8K5O - chains M and h of the 56 polymer chains in the assembly; structure by electron microscopy, 2.42 A resolution.

Chain M:
Protein: Reaction center protein M chain
Source organism: Halorhodospira halochloris
UniProt: A0A0X8X847 (A0A0X8X847_HALHR); numbering as in UniProt (aligned over 1-320)
Chain sequence (320 residues; numbered 1 to 320; the number before each row is that of its first residue):
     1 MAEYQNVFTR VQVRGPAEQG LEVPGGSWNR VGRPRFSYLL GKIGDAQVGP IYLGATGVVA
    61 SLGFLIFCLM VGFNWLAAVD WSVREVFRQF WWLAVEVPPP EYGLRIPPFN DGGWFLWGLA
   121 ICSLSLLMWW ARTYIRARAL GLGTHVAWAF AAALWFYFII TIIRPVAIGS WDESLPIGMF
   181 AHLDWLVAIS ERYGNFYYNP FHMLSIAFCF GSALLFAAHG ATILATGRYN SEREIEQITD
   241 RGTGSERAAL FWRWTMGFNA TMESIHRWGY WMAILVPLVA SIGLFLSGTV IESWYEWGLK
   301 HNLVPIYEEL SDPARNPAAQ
Disordered / not traced: 1, 320
Ion coordination: Fe ion: His-219, Glu-234, His-266 (shared with 2 residues of chain L)
Ligand contacts:
  - Trans-Geranyl Bacteriochlorophyll B (A1LZM), molecule 1: Ile-51, Trp-91, Trp-129, Phe-156, Tyr-157, Ile-160, Leu-175, Met-179, Phe-180, His-182, Leu-183, Trp-185, Leu-186
  - Trans-Geranyl Bacteriochlorophyll B (A1LZM), molecule 2: Phe-64, Phe-67, Cys-68, Cys-122, Leu-126, Ala-153, Leu-154, Phe-156, Tyr-157, Ile-160, Trp-185, Leu-186, Val-187, Ile-189, Ser-190, Glu-191, Asn-195, Phe-196, Tyr-197, Asn-199, Phe-201, His-202, Ser-205, Ile-206, Cys-209, Phe-210, Val-276, Pro-277, Ala-280, Gly-283, Leu-284
  - Trans-Geranyl Bacteriochlorophyll B (A1LZM), molecule 3: Leu-186, Tyr-197, Phe-210
  - Trans-Geranyl Bacteriochlorophyll B (A1LZM), molecule 4: Tyr-197, His-202, Met-203, Ile-206, Ala-207, Phe-210, Gly-211, Leu-214, Met-272
  - Trans-Geranyl Bacteriopheophytin B (A1LZP), molecule 1: Ile-51, Tyr-52, Leu-53, Gly-57, Val-58, Ser-61, Phe-64, Leu-65, Leu-126, Trp-129, Arg-132, Thr-133, Val-146, Ala-149, Phe-150, Ala-153, Ala-273, Ile-274, Val-276, Pro-277
  - Trans-Geranyl Bacteriopheophytin B (A1LZP), molecule 2: Phe-210, Ala-213, Leu-214, Ala-217, Ala-218, Trp-252, Thr-255, Met-256
  - 2-O-octyl-beta-D-glucopyranose (BGL): Thr-56, Leu-124, Leu-127, Met-128, Ala-131, Ile-135
  - menaquinone 8 (MQ8), molecule 1: Phe-67, Cys-68, Val-71, Gly-72, Trp-75, Phe-115, Leu-119, Cys-122, Tyr-157, Thr-161, Leu-175, Pro-176, Ile-177, Gly-178, His-182
  - menaquinone 8 (MQ8), molecule 2: Leu-214, Leu-215, Ala-218, His-219, Thr-222, Ile-223, Ser-245, Ala-248, Ala-249, Trp-252, Thr-255, Met-256, Phe-258, Asn-259, Ala-260, Thr-261, Met-262, Ile-265, Trp-268, Met-272

Chain h:
Protein: Antenna complex alpha/beta subunit domain-containing protein
Source organism: Halorhodospira halochloris
UniProt: A0A0X8XBE4 (A0A0X8XBE4_HALHR); numbering as in UniProt (aligned over 1-65)
Chain sequence (65 residues; each row starts with the number of its first residue):
     1 MWKLWKFVDF RMTAVGFHLF FALLAFAVHF ACISSERFNW LEGAPAAEYY MDEDPGIWKR
    61 TSYDG
Disordered / not traced: 64-65
Ligand contacts:
  - Trans-Geranyl Bacteriochlorophyll B (A1LZM), molecule 1: Met-1, Leu-4, Trp-5, Thr-13, Phe-17, Phe-21
  - Trans-Geranyl Bacteriochlorophyll B (A1LZM), molecule 2: Leu-4, Val-8, Met-12, Thr-13, Gly-16, Phe-17, Phe-20, Val-28
  - Trans-Geranyl Bacteriochlorophyll B (A1LZM), molecule 3: Phe-10, Thr-13, Ala-14, Phe-17, His-18, Phe-20, Phe-21, Leu-24, Ala-27, Val-28, Ala-31
  - Trans-Geranyl Bacteriochlorophyll B (A1LZM), molecule 4: Ala-14, Val-15, His-18, Leu-19, Phe-21, Ala-22, Ala-25, His-29, Phe-38, Trp-40
  - Trans-Geranyl Bacteriochlorophyll B (A1LZM), molecule 5: Phe-21, Leu-24, Ala-25, Val-28, His-29, Cys-32, Phe-38, Ile-57, Trp-58
  - Trans-Geranyl Bacteriochlorophyll B (A1LZM), molecule 6: Ala-22, Ala-25, Phe-26, His-29, Ile-33, Trp-40
  - 2-O-octyl-beta-D-glucopyranose (BGL): Arg-11, Val-15, Leu-19

How chain M and chain h interact:
Pairs across the interface - 39 pairs, chain M then chain h:
  Trp-28(M) with Phe-7(h), hydrogen bond (side chain-backbone); Val-8(h), hydrophobic; Asp-9(h); Met-12(h), hydrophobic
  Asn-29(M) with Asp-9(h), hydrogen bond; Met-12(h)
  Leu-53(M) with Met-12(h)
  Ala-55(M) with Met-12(h); Val-15(h), hydrophobic; Gly-16(h); Leu-19(h)
  Thr-56(M) with Leu-19(h)
  Val-58(M) with Met-12(h), hydrophobic
  Val-59(M) with Gly-16(h); Leu-19(h), hydrophobic; Phe-20(h)
  Leu-62(M) with Phe-20(h), hydrophobic
  Gly-63(M) with Leu-23(h)
  Ile-66(M) with Phe-20(h), hydrophobic; Leu-23(h), hydrophobic
  Arg-105(M) with Glu-42(h), salt bridge
  Ile-106(M) with Ile-33(h), hydrophobic; Asn-39(h)
  Pro-107(M) with Ser-34(h), hydrogen bond (backbone-side chain)
  Pro-108(M) with Ser-34(h)
  Phe-109(M) with Ala-31(h), hydrophobic; Ser-34(h)
  Gly-113(M) with Ser-34(h)
  Leu-116(M) with Phe-30(h)
  Trp-117(M) with Ala-27(h), hydrogen bond (side chain-backbone); Phe-30(h); Ala-31(h)
  Ala-120(M) with Phe-30(h), hydrophobic
  Ile-121(M) with Leu-23(h); Ala-27(h), hydrophobic
  Leu-124(M) with Leu-23(h), hydrophobic; Phe-26(h), hydrophobic
  Ser-125(M) with Leu-23(h)
  Met-128(M) with Leu-19(h)
Interface residues without a listed pair, chain M (24 interface residues in all): Gly-54
Interface residues without a listed pair, chain h (18 interface residues in all): Ala-22

Overview:
24 residues of chain M and 18 residues of chain h are in contact, with 4 hydrogen bonds and 1 salt bridge.
Among the polar pairs are Arg-105(M)/Glu-42(h), Trp-28(M)/Phe-7(h) and Asn-29(M)/Asp-9(h).
2-O-octyl-beta-D-glucopyranose is bound between chain M and chain h.
Chain M is Reaction center protein M chain and chain h is Antenna complex alpha/beta subunit domain-containing
protein, both from Halorhodospira halochloris; the structure, Cryo-EM structure of the RC-LH core comples from
Halorhodospira halochloris, was determined by electron microscopy.
